8GSP - chains 1 and 2 of the 6 polymer chains in the assembly; structure by electron microscopy, 3.75 A resolution.

# Chain 1
Name: A/wh/cha/09 VP1
Source organism: Foot-and-mouth disease virus A
UniProtKB: E7D6A4 (E7D6A4_9PICO); numbering as in UniProt (aligned over 1-212)
Chain sequence (212 residues; each row starts with the number of its first residue):
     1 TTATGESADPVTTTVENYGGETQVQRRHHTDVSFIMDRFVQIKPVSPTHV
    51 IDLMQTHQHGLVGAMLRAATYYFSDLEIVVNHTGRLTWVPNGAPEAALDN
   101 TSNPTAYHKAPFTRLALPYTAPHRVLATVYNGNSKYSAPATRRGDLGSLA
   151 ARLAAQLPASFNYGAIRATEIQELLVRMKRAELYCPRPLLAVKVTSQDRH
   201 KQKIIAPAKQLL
Unresolved in the structure: 137-154, 210-212
Sequence notes: conflict Asn133 (Thr in E7D6A4), Lys193 (Glu in E7D6A4)

# Chain 2
Name: A/wh/cha/09 VP2
Source organism: Foot-and-mouth disease virus A
UniProtKB: A0A890YS21 (A0A890YS21_9PICO); residues 1-218 here correspond to UniProt positions 86-303 (UniProt number = residue number + 85)
Chain sequence (218 residues; row label = number of the first residue in the row):
     1 DKKTEETTLLEDRILTTRNGHTTSTTQSSVGVTYGYSTGEDHVSGPNTSG
    51 LETRVVQAERFFKKHLFDWTTDKPFGHIEKLELPTDHKGVYGQLVDSFAY
   101 MRNGWDVEVSAVGNQFNGGCLLVAMVPEFKEFTTREKYQLTLFPHQFISP
   151 RTNMTAHITVPYLGVNRYDQYNKHKPWTLVVMVVSPLTTSSIGASQIKVY
   201 TNIAPTHVHVAGELPSKE
Unresolved in the structure: 1-12, 218

# How chain 1 and chain 2 interact
Contacting residue pairs - 64 pairs, chain 1 then chain 2:
  Thr4(1) with Val30(2)
  Gly5(1) with Phe147(2)
  Glu6(1) with Val30(2); Gln146(2); Phe147(2), hydrogen bond (backbone-backbone); Ser149(2), hydrogen bond; Thr152(2), hydrogen bond; Asn153(2)
  Ser7(1) with Val30(2); Thr33(2), hydrogen bond (backbone-side chain); Gln146(2)
  Ala8(1) with His145(2)
  Tyr71(1) with Pro127(2); Glu128(2), hydrogen bond; Leu163(2), hydrophobic
  His123(1) with Val165(2); Asn166(2), hydrogen bond
  Arg124(1) with Asp41(2), salt bridge; Gly164(2), hydrogen bond (side chain-backbone); Val165(2), hydrogen bond (backbone-backbone); Asn166(2); Arg167(2)
  Val125(1) with Val165(2)
  Leu126(1) with Val165(2)
  Ala127(1) with Val165(2)
  Val129(1) with Glu128(2); Lys130(2)
  Tyr130(1) with Glu128(2); His174(2), hydrogen bond
  Asn131(1) with Glu82(2), hydrogen bond; Glu128(2), hydrogen bond (backbone-side chain); His174(2); Lys175(2), hydrogen bond (side chain-backbone); Thr178(2)
  Gly132(1) with Lys173(2); His174(2)
  Asn133(1) with Lys173(2)
  Lys135(1) with Lys173(2), hydrogen bond (backbone-side chain)
  Tyr136(1) with Lys173(2), hydrogen bond (backbone-side chain)
  Phe161(1) with Val165(2), hydrophobic
  Cys185(1) with Tyr36(2), hydrophobic; Leu163(2), hydrophobic
  Pro186(1) with Tyr36(2); Leu142(2); Phe143(2)
  Arg187(1) with Val126(2); Pro127(2), hydrogen bond (side chain-backbone); Glu128(2), hydrogen bond (side chain-backbone); Phe129(2); Lys130(2); Phe132(2); Leu142(2); Phe143(2)
  Pro188(1) with Glu136(2); Gln139(2); Leu142(2); Phe143(2)
  Leu189(1) with Gln139(2)
  Leu190(1) with Thr133(2); Arg135(2); Glu136(2)
  Ala191(1) with Arg135(2), hydrogen bond (backbone-side chain)
  Val192(1) with Arg135(2)
  Lys193(1) with Arg135(2)
Also at the interface, not in a pair above, chain 1 (30 interface residues in all): Thr70, Ser134

# In short
Chain 1 and chain 2 form an interface of 30 and 32 residues respectively; the contacts include 17 hydrogen
bonds and 1 salt bridge. Polar pairs include Arg124(1)-Asp41(2), Glu6(1)-Ser149(2) and Glu6(1)-Thr152(2).
Chain 1 is A/wh/cha/09 VP1 and chain 2 is A/wh/cha/09 VP2, both from Foot-and-mouth disease virus A; the
structure, Complex of FMDV A/WH/CHA/09 and bovine neutralizing scFv antibody W2, was determined by electron
microscopy together with 8GRR from the same study.
